Entry 5CZ7 (X-ray diffraction, 2.50 A resolution); this record covers chains B and C of the 28 polymer chains in the assembly.

== Chain B ==
Protein: Proteasome subunit alpha type-3
From: Saccharomyces cerevisiae (strain ATCC 204508 / S288c)
Notes: EC 3.4.25.1
UniProt: P23638 (PSA3_YEAST); residues 0-257 here correspond to UniProt positions 1-258 (UniProt number = residue number + 1)
Amino-acid sequence (258 residues; row label = number of the first residue in the row; numbering starts at 0):
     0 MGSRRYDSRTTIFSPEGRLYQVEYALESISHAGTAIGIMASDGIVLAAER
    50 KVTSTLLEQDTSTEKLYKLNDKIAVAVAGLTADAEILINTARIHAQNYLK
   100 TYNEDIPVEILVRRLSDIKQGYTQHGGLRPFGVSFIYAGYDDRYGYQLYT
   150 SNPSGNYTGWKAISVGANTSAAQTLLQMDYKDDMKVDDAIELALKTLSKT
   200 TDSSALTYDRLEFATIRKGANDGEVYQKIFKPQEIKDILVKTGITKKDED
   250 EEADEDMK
Disordered / not traced: 0, 245-257

== Chain C ==
Protein: Proteasome subunit alpha type-4
From: Saccharomyces cerevisiae (strain ATCC 204508 / S288c)
Notes: EC 3.4.25.1
UniProt: P40303 (PSA4_YEAST); residues -1 to 252 here correspond to UniProt positions 1-254 (UniProt number = residue number + 2)
Amino-acid sequence (254 residues; numbered -1 to 252; the number before each row is that of its first residue; numbers below 1 keep their minus sign (Met-1 is residue -1)):
    -1 MSGYDRALSIFSPDGHIFQVEYALEAVKRGTCAVGVKGKNCVVLGCERRS
    49 TLKLQDTRITPSKVSKIDSHVVLSFSGLNADSRILIEKARVEAQSHRLTL
    99 EDPVTVEYLTRYVAGVQQRYTQSGGVRPFGVSTLIAGFDPRDDEPKLYQT
   149 EPSGIYSSWSAQTIGRNSKTVREFLEKNYDRKEPPATVEECVKLTVRSLL
   199 EVVQTGAKNIEITVVKPDSDIVALSSEEINQYVTQIEQEKQEQQEQDKKK
   249 KSNH
Disordered / not traced: -1 to 0, 241-252

== How chain B and chain C interact ==
Contacting residue pairs - 74 pairs, chain B then chain C:
  Arg3(B) - Arg4(C)  hydrogen bond (backbone-side chain)
  Asp6(B) - Tyr2(C)  hydrogen bond
  Asp6(B) - Arg4(C)  salt bridge
  Arg8(B) - Arg4(C)
  Thr10(B) - Leu6(C)
  Thr10(B) - Arg125(C)
  Ile11(B) - Leu6(C)  hydrophobic
  Ile11(B) - Gln17(C)
  Phe12(B) - Gln17(C)  hydrogen bond (backbone-side chain)
  Phe12(B) - Tyr20(C)  hydrophobic
  Phe12(B) - Ala21(C)  hydrophobic
  Phe12(B) - Leu76(C)  hydrophobic
  Phe12(B) - Arg125(C)
  Phe12(B) - Pro126(C)
  Phe12(B) - Gly128(C)
  Ser13(B) - Tyr20(C)
  Pro14(B) - Tyr20(C)  hydrophobic
  Pro14(B) - Glu23(C)
  Glu15(B) - Glu23(C)
  Glu15(B) - Arg27(C)  hydrogen bond (backbone-side chain)
  Gly16(B) - Tyr20(C)
  Gly16(B) - Glu23(C)
  Gly16(B) - Ala24(C)
  Gly16(B) - Arg27(C)
  Arg17(B) - Arg27(C)
  Leu18(B) - Leu76(C)  hydrophobic
  Leu18(B) - Arg125(C)
  Met38(B) - Asp54(C)
  Arg112(B) - Arg81(C)
  Ser115(B) - Arg81(C)  hydrogen bond (backbone-side chain)
  Asp116(B) - Arg81(C)  salt bridge
  Gln119(B) - Ala78(C)
  Gln119(B) - Asp79(C)
  Gln119(B) - Ile82(C)
  Thr122(B) - Arg125(C)  hydrogen bond (backbone-side chain)
  Gln123(B) - Tyr118(C)
  Gln123(B) - Gly123(C)
  Gln123(B) - Val124(C)
  Gln123(B) - Arg125(C)  hydrogen bond (backbone-backbone)
  Gln123(B) - Pro126(C)
  Gln123(B) - Phe127(C)
  His124(B) - Gly123(C)
  His124(B) - Val124(C)
  Gly125(B) - Tyr2(C)
  Gly125(B) - Gly123(C)
  Gly126(B) - Tyr2(C)
  Tyr143(B) - Arg56(C)  hydrogen bond (backbone-side chain)
  Tyr143(B) - Ile57(C)  hydrophobic
  Tyr145(B) - Arg56(C)  hydrogen bond (backbone-side chain)
  Gln146(B) - Ile57(C)
  Leu147(B) - Ile57(C)
  Tyr148(B) - Ile57(C)
  Ser153(B) - Ala78(C)
  Gly154(B) - Ala78(C)
  Gly154(B) - Arg81(C)  hydrogen bond (backbone-side chain)
  Asn155(B) - Asn77(C)
  Asn155(B) - Ala78(C)
  Tyr156(B) - Pro59(C)  hydrophobic
  Tyr156(B) - Arg81(C)
  Gly158(B) - Gln53(C)
  Gly158(B) - Asp54(C)  hydrogen bond (backbone-backbone)
  Gly158(B) - Ile57(C)
  Gly158(B) - Thr58(C)  hydrogen bond (backbone-side chain)
  Trp159(B) - Leu50(C)  hydrophobic
  Trp159(B) - Lys51(C)
  Trp159(B) - Leu52(C)
  Trp159(B) - Gln53(C)
  Trp159(B) - Asp54(C)
  Lys160(B) - Leu52(C)  hydrogen bond (backbone-backbone)
  Lys160(B) - Gln53(C)
  Lys160(B) - Asp54(C)
  Ala161(B) - Leu52(C)  hydrogen bond (backbone-backbone)
  Leu175(B) - Leu52(C)
  Gln176(B) - Leu52(C)
Interface residues without a listed pair, chain B (41 interface residues in all): Glu108, Thr157, Gln172, Tyr179

== In short ==
41 residues of chain B face 31 of chain C across their interface; the contacts include 14 hydrogen bonds and 2
salt bridges. Among the polar pairs are Asp6(B)-Arg4(C), Asp116(B)-Arg81(C) and Arg3(B)-Arg4(C).
Here chain B is Proteasome subunit alpha type-3 and chain C is Proteasome subunit alpha type-4, both from
Saccharomyces cerevisiae (strain ATCC 204508 / S288c). Entry 5CZ7 (Yeast 20S proteasome beta5-T1A beta5-K81R
double mutant in complex with Bortezomib, propeptide expressed in cis) was determined by X-ray diffraction,
deposited together with 5CZ4, 5CZ5, 5CZ6, 5CZ8, 5CZ9, 5CZA and 16 further entries.
